2XM3 - chains C and M of the 6 polymer chains in the assembly; structure by X-ray diffraction, 2.30 A resolution.

# Chain C
Molecule: Transposase
Source organism: Deinococcus radiodurans
UniProt: O83028 (O83028_DEIRA); numbering as in UniProt (aligned over 1-140)
Sequence (140 residues; row label = number of the first residue in the row):
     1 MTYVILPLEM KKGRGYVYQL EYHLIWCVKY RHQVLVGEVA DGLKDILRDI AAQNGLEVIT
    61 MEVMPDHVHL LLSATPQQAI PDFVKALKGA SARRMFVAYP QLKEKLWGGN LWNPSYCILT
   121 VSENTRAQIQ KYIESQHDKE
Unresolved in the structure: 1-6, 135-140
Ion coordination: Mg2+: Pro114 (shared with 1 residue of chain K)
Reported in the primary citation:
  - binding site for Dra2 transposase binding element: Gly89
  - binding site for Dra2 transposase binding element: Arg14
  - mutagenesis - R14A (60-fold), S122G/E123G: decreased catalytic activity
  - mutagenesis - R14A (30-fold): decreased binding to Dra2 transposase binding element (chain M)
  - binding site for the 5-nt DNA strand: Tyr30, His32, Trp107

# Chain M
Molecule: Dra2 transposase binding element
Sequence (27 nucleotides; each row starts with the number of its first residue):
    11 CGCACACTCG TGACTTCAGT CATGAGT
Ion coordination: Mg2+: DC31 (shared with 1 residue of chain D)

# How chain C and chain M interact
Residue-residue contacts - 13 pairs, chain C then chain M:
  Lys12(C) with DC15(M), salt bridge to the phosphate
  Gly13(C) with DC15(M), sugar contact
  Arg14(C) with DC15(M), sugar contact; DA16(M), salt bridge to the phosphate; DT18(M), base contact; DT33(M), base contact; DG34(M), hydrogen bond to the base; DA35(M), base contact
  Tyr16(C) with DA32(M), phosphate contact; DT33(M), hydrogen bond to the phosphate
  Val17(C) with DC15(M), base contact
  Gln77(C) with DA32(M), hydrogen bond to the phosphate; DT33(M), phosphate contact
Interface residues without a listed pair, chain C (8 interface residues in all): Gly15, Tyr132
Interface residues without a listed pair, chain M (8 interface residues in all): DC19

# In short
Chain C and chain M each contribute 8 residues to their interface; the contacts include 3 hydrogen bonds and 2
salt bridges. Among the polar pairs are Arg14(C)-DG34(M), Tyr16(C)-DT33(M) and Gln77(C)-DA32(M). From the
paper: a binding site for the 5-nt DNA strand at Tyr30(C), His32(C) and Trp107(C); R14A and S122G/E123G of
chain C reduce catalytic activity.
Chain C is Transposase (Deinococcus radiodurans) and chain M is Dra2 transposase binding element; the
structure, Deinococcus radiodurans ISDra2 Transposase Left end DNA complex, was determined by X-ray
diffraction (same publication as 2XMA and 2XO6).
